5HE0 - chains B and G of the 3 polymer chains in the assembly; structure by X-ray diffraction, 2.56 A resolution.

[Chain B]
Protein: Guanine nucleotide-binding protein G(I)/G(S)/G(T) subunit beta-1
Source organism: Homo sapiens
Reference sequence: P62873 (GBB1_HUMAN); residue numbers follow UniProt; this construct covers 2-340
Sequence (339 residues; row label = number of the first residue in the row):
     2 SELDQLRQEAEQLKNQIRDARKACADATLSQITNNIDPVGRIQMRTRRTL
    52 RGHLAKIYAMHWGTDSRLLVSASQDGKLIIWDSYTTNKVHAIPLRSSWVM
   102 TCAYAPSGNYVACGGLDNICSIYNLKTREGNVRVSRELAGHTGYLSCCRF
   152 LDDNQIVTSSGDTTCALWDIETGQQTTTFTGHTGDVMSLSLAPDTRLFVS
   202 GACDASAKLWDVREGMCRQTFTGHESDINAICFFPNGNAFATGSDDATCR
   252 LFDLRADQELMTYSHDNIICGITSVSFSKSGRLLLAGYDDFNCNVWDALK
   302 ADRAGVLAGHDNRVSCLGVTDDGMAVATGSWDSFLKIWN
Curated features (UniProtKB/Swiss-Prot):
  - modified residue: Ser2 (N-acetylserine), His266 (Phosphohistidine)

[Chain G]
Protein: Guanine nucleotide-binding protein G(I)/G(S)/G(O) subunit gamma-2
Source organism: Homo sapiens
Reference sequence: P59768 (GBG2_HUMAN); residue numbers follow UniProt; this construct covers 1-71
Sequence (71 residues; numbered 1 to 71; the number before each row is that of its first residue):
     1 MASNNTASIAQARKLVEQLKMEANIDRIKVSKAAADLMAYCEAHAKEDPL
    51 LTPVPASENPFREKKFFCAIL
Not modelled in the structure: 1-4, 65-71
Curated features (UniProtKB/Swiss-Prot):
  - modified residue: Ala2 (N-acetylalanine), Cys68 (Cysteine methyl ester)
  - lipidation: Cys68 (S-geranylgeranyl cysteine)

[How chain B and chain G interact]
Residue-residue contacts (92; chain B residue first):
  Glu3(B) - Ile9(G)
  Glu3(B) - Arg13(G)  salt bridge
  Leu4(B) - Thr6(G)
  Leu4(B) - Ala7(G)
  Leu4(B) - Ser8(G)
  Leu4(B) - Ala12(G)  hydrophobic
  Leu7(B) - Ile9(G)
  Leu7(B) - Ala12(G)  hydrophobic
  Leu7(B) - Arg13(G)
  Leu7(B) - Val16(G)
  Arg8(B) - Thr6(G)  hydrogen bond (side chain-backbone)
  Glu10(B) - Val16(G)
  Glu10(B) - Lys20(G)  salt bridge
  Ala11(B) - Leu19(G)
  Leu14(B) - Val16(G)
  Leu14(B) - Leu19(G)  hydrophobic
  Leu14(B) - Lys20(G)
  Gln17(B) - Ala23(G)
  Ile18(B) - Leu19(G)
  Ile18(B) - Glu22(G)
  Ile18(B) - Ala23(G)  hydrophobic
  Ala21(B) - Arg27(G)
  Ala24(B) - Lys29(G)  hydrogen bond (backbone-side chain)
  Cys25(B) - Arg27(G)
  Cys25(B) - Ile28(G)  hydrogen bond (side chain-backbone)
  Cys25(B) - Lys29(G)
  Cys25(B) - Val30(G)  hydrogen bond (backbone-backbone)
  Ala26(B) - Val30(G)  hydrophobic
  Asp27(B) - Lys29(G)
  Asp27(B) - Val30(G)  hydrogen bond (side chain-backbone)
  Asp27(B) - Ser31(G)  hydrogen bond
  Ala28(B) - Val30(G)
  Leu30(B) - Ala34(G)  hydrophobic
  Ile33(B) - Met38(G)
  Thr34(B) - Met38(G)
  Ile37(B) - Met38(G)  hydrophobic
  Val40(B) - Leu51(G)  hydrophobic
  Ile43(B) - Leu50(G)
  Met45(B) - Leu50(G)  hydrophobic
  Arg46(B) - Arg62(G)
  Arg48(B) - Phe61(G)
  Arg48(B) - Arg62(G)
  Arg49(B) - Pro60(G)
  Arg49(B) - Phe61(G)  hydrogen bond (side chain-backbone)
  Ser84(B) - Phe61(G)
  Tyr85(B) - Pro60(G)  hydrophobic
  Tyr85(B) - Phe61(G)  hydrophobic
  Cys218(B) - Gln18(G)  hydrogen bond (backbone-side chain)
  Cys218(B) - Glu22(G)
  Arg219(B) - Glu22(G)
  Gln220(B) - Ile25(G)
  Thr221(B) - Glu22(G)  hydrogen bond
  Phe235(B) - Leu37(G)  hydrophobic
  Phe235(B) - Tyr40(G)  hydrophobic
  Phe235(B) - Cys41(G)  hydrophobic
  Pro236(B) - Tyr40(G)
  Asn237(B) - Tyr40(G)
  Asp254(B) - Ala33(G)
  Asp254(B) - Leu37(G)
  Arg256(B) - Asp26(G)
  Arg256(B) - Arg27(G)
  Arg256(B) - Ile28(G)  hydrogen bond (backbone-backbone)
  Arg256(B) - Asp36(G)  salt bridge
  Ala257(B) - Ile28(G)
  Asp258(B) - Ile25(G)
  Asp258(B) - Arg27(G)  salt bridge
  Gln259(B) - Val30(G)
  Leu261(B) - Val30(G)  hydrophobic
  Leu261(B) - Leu37(G)  hydrophobic
  Ser279(B) - Asp48(G)  hydrogen bond
  Lys280(B) - Glu47(G)
  Lys280(B) - Asp48(G)  hydrogen bond (backbone-side chain)
  Ser281(B) - Tyr40(G)
  Ser281(B) - Cys41(G)  hydrogen bond (backbone-side chain)
  Ser281(B) - His44(G)
  Ser281(B) - Asp48(G)  hydrogen bond
  Ser281(B) - Leu51(G)
  Gly282(B) - Cys41(G)
  Arg283(B) - Cys41(G)
  Arg283(B) - Leu51(G)
  Leu284(B) - Leu50(G)
  Leu284(B) - Leu51(G)  hydrophobic
  Leu300(B) - Leu37(G)
  Leu300(B) - Cys41(G)  hydrophobic
  Asp323(B) - Pro49(G)
  Gly324(B) - Pro49(G)
  Gly324(B) - Leu50(G)
  Met325(B) - Pro49(G)  hydrophobic
  Ala326(B) - Phe61(G)  hydrophobic
  Val327(B) - Leu50(G)  hydrophobic
  Asn340(B) - Leu50(G)
  Asn340(B) - Asn59(G)  hydrogen bond
Other interface residues (no listed pair), chain B (59 interface residues in all): Lys15, Arg22, Thr29, Ala240, Leu252, Ile338
Other interface residues (no listed pair), chain G (42 interface residues in all): Leu15, Asn24, Ala35, Glu42, Ala45, Glu58

[In short]
59 residues of chain B face 42 of chain G across their interface, with 15 hydrogen bonds and 4 salt bridges.
Among the polar pairs are Glu3(B)-Arg13(G), Glu10(B)-Lys20(G) and Arg256(B)-Asp36(G).
Here chain B is Guanine nucleotide-binding protein G(I)/G(S)/G(T) subunit beta-1 and chain G is Guanine
nucleotide-binding protein G(I)/G(S)/G(O) subunit gamma-2, both from Homo sapiens. Entry 5HE0 (Bovine GRK2 in
complex with Gbetagamma subunits and CCG215022) was determined by X-ray diffraction (same publication as 5HE1,
5HE2 and 5HE3).
